PDB entry 9HJS | X-ray diffraction, 2.51 A resolution | chains A and C of the 6 polymer chains in the assembly

Chain A (and C):
Molecule: Geranylgeranyl pyrophosphate synthase
Organism: Homo sapiens
Notes: EC 2.5.1.-, 2.5.1.1, 2.5.1.29, 2.5.1.10; chain C of this document is another copy of the same molecule, construct and numbering; everything in this record applies to it too
UniProtKB: O95749 (GGPPS_HUMAN); residues 1-300 here = UniProt positions 1-300
Amino-acid sequence (307 residues; each row starts with the number of its first residue; numbers below 1 keep their minus sign (Gly-6 is residue -6)):
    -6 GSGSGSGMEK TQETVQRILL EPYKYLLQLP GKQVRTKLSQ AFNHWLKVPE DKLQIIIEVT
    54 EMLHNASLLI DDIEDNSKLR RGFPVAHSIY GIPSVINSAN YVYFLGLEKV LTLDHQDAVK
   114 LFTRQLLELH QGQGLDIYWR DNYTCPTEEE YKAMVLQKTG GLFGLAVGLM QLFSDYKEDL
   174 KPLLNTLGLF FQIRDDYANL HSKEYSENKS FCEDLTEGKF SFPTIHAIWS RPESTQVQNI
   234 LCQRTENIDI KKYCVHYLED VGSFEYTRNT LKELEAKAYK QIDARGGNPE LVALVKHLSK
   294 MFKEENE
Not modelled in the structure: -6 to 2, 297-300 (chain C: -6 to 2, 196-198, 299-300)
Construct notes: expression tag (-6 to 0); variant Gln109 (Pro in O95749); engineered mutation Cys235 (Arg in O95749)
Ion coordination: Mg2+ site 1: Asp64, Asp68 (together with geranylgeranyl diphosphate)
Ligand contacts: geranylgeranyl diphosphate (GRG): Leu31, Ser32, Phe35, Thr53, His57, Ser60, Leu61, Asp64, Asp65, Asp68, Arg73, Gln126, Asp129, Lys151, Thr152, Leu155, Phe156, Ala159, Val160, Met163, Gln185, Asp188, Asn192, Lys202, Lys212
UniProt features mapped onto this chain:
  - binding site (isopentenyl diphosphate): Lys25, Arg28, His57, Arg74
  - binding site (Mg(2+)): Asp64, Asp68
  - binding site (dimethylallyl diphosphate): Arg73, Lys151, Thr152, Gln185, Lys202, Lys212
  - modified residue: Met1 (N-acetylmethionine)
  - natural variant: Pro15 (P15S: In MDHLO; uncertain significance), Phe257 (F257C: In MDHLO), Tyr259 (Y259C: In MDHLO), Arg261 (R261G: In MDHLO; R261H: In MDHLO)
What the authors report for this chain:
  - mutagenesis - R235C: decreased binding to FPP
  - binding site for geranylgeranyl diphosphate: Lys202 (proposed by the authors, not directly observed)

Interface between chain A and chain C:
Residue-residue contacts (6; chain A residue first):
  Asp134(A) with Asn232(C)
  Asn135(A) with Asn232(C), hydrogen bond
  Tyr136(A) with Tyr136(C), hydrophobic; Cys235(C), hydrophobic
  Asn232(A) with Asn135(C)
  Cys235(A) with Tyr136(C), hydrophobic
Other interface residues (no listed pair), chain C (5 interface residues in all): Thr228

In short:
The chain A/chain C interface involves 5 residues from each chain; the contacts include 1 hydrogen bond. Its
one hydrogen-bonded contact is Asn135(A)-Asn232(C). Chain A binds geranylgeranyl diphosphate. From the paper:
a binding site for geranylgeranyl diphosphate at Lys202(A); R235C of chain A reduces binding to FPP.
Both chains are Geranylgeranyl pyrophosphate synthase (Homo sapiens). Entry 9HJS (Crystal structure of human
geranylgeranyl diphosphate synthase mutant R235C) was determined by X-ray diffraction, deposited together with
9HJZ.
